Entry 8TEP (electron microscopy, 3.50 A resolution); this record covers chains G and U of the 26 polymer chains in the assembly.

[Chain G]
Molecule: Capsid vertex component 1
From: Human herpesvirus 5 strain AD169
UniProt: P16799 (CVC1_HCMVA); residues 1-594 here = UniProt positions 1-594
Sequence (594 residues; numbered 1 to 594; the number before each row is that of its first residue):
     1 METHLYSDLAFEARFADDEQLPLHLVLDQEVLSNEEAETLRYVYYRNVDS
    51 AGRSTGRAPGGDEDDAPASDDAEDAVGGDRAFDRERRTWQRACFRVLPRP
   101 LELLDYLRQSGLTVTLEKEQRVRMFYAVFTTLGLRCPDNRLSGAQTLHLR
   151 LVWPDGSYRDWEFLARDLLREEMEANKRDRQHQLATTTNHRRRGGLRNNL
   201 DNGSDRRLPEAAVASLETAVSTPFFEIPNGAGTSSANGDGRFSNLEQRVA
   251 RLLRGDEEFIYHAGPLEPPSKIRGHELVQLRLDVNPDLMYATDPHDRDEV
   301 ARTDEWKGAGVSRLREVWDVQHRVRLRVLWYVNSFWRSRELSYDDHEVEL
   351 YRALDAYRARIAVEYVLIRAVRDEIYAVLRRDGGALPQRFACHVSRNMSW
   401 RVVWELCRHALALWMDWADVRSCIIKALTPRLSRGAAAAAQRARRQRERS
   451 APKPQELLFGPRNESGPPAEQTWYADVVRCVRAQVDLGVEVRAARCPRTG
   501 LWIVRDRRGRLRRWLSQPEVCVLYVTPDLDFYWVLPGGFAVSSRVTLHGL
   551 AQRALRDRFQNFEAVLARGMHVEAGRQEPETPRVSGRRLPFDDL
Unresolved in the structure: 177-296, 593-594

[Chain U]
Molecule: Triplex capsid protein 2
From: Human herpesvirus 5 strain AD169
UniProt: P16728 (TRX2_HCMVA); residue numbers follow UniProt; this construct covers 1-306
Sequence (306 residues; each row starts with the number of its first residue):
     1 MAAMEANIFCTFDHKLSIADVGKLTKLVAAVVPIPQRLHLIKHYQLGLHQ
    51 FVDHTRGYVRLRGLLRNMTLTLMRRVEGNQILLHVPTHGLLYTVLNTGPV
   101 TWEKGDALCVLPPLFHGPLARENLLTLGQWELVLPWIVPMPLALEINQRL
   151 LIMGLFSLDRSYEEVKAAVQQLQTITFRDATFTIPDPVIDQHLLIDMKTA
   201 CLSMSMVANLASELTMTYVRKLALEDSSMLLVKCQELLMRLDRERSVGEP
   251 RTPARPQHVSPDDEIARLSALFVMLRQLDDLIREQVVFTVCDVSPDNKSA
   301 TCIFKG
Unresolved in the structure: 1-3, 243-253

[Chain G / chain U interface]
Pairs across the interface (34; chain G residue first):
  Arg86(G) with Ser161(U); Glu164(U), salt bridge
  Arg91(G) with Asp159(U), salt bridge
  Arg434(G) with Glu163(U)
  Glu563(G) with Ser161(U), hydrogen bond
  Ala564(G) with Ser161(U)
  Val565(G) with Asp159(U); Arg160(U); Ser161(U)
  Leu566(G) with Ser157(U); Leu158(U); Asp159(U), hydrogen bond (backbone-backbone); Arg160(U), hydrogen bond (backbone-backbone); Tyr162(U)
  Arg568(G) with Gln191(U), hydrogen bond; Leu194(U)
  Gly569(G) with Val188(U); Ile189(U)
  Met570(G) with Val188(U)
  His571(G) with Thr55(U), hydrogen bond (side chain-backbone); Tyr162(U), hydrogen bond (backbone-side chain); Val188(U)
  Val572(G) with Met153(U), hydrophobic; Ser157(U); Tyr162(U); Val165(U); Val169(U), hydrophobic; Pro187(U)
  Glu573(G) with Tyr162(U); Gln173(U), hydrogen bond
  Ala574(G) with Tyr162(U), hydrophobic
  Arg576(G) with Asp186(U), salt bridge
  Pro579(G) with Thr55(U)
  Glu580(G) with Arg56(U), salt bridge
Interface residues without a listed pair, chain U (22 interface residues in all): His54, Pro185

[Summary]
17 residues of chain G face 22 of chain U across their interface; the contacts include 7 hydrogen bonds and 4
salt bridges. Polar pairs include Arg86(G)-Glu164(U), Arg91(G)-Asp159(U) and Arg576(G)-Asp186(U).
Here chain G is Capsid vertex component 1 and chain U is Triplex capsid protein 2, both from Human herpesvirus
5 strain AD169. Entry 8TEP (Human cytomegalovirus portal vertex, virion configuration 1 (VC1)) was determined
by electron microscopy (same publication as 8TES, 8TET, 8TEU and 8TEW).
